8UMC - chains C and D of the 4 polymer chains in the assembly; structure by electron microscopy, 2.50 A resolution.

[Chain C]
Protein: Xylose isomerase-like TIM barrel domain-containing protein
Source organism: Deinococcus aerius
Reference sequence: A0A2I9DAN1 (A0A2I9DAN1_9DEIO); residues 1-333 here = UniProt positions 1-333
Chain sequence (347 residues; row label = number of the first residue in the row):
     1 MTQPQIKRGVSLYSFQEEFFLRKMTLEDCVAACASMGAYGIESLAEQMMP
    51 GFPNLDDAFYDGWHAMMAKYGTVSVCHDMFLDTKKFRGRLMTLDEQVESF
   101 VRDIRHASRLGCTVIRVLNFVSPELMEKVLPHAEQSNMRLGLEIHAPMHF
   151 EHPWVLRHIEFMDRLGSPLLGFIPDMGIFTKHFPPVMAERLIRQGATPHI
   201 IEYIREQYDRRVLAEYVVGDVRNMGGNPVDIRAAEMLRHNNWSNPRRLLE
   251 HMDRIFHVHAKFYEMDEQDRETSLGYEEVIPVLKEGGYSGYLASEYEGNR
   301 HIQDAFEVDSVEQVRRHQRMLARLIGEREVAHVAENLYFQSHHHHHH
Unresolved in the structure: 1-3, 326-347
Differences from the reference sequence: expression tag (334-347)
Bound ions: Mn2+: His259, Glu295

[Chain D]
Protein: DUF6379 domain-containing protein
Source organism: Deinococcus aerius
Reference sequence: A0A2I9E2I0 (A0A2I9E2I0_9DEIO); numbering as in UniProt (aligned over 1-123)
Chain sequence (123 residues; numbered 1 to 123; the number before each row is that of its first residue):
     1 MFDKYIVVEDSLKRVPGGVQFGVRLPYYRGLGLSMVETMDVTVDGERVPE
    51 ENLTVTLGDRTVPFARRDDETDTIWNFGEIATVTARLPHELGPGEHQVGV
   101 NFGLRISYFPVPMVGQDAKTLKL

[Chain C / chain D interface]
Pairs across the interface (51):
  Tyr13(C) - Tyr28(D)  hydrophobic
  Gln16(C) - Phe2(D)
  Gln16(C) - Tyr28(D)
  Gln16(C) - Phe77(D)
  Glu17(C) - Phe2(D)
  Glu17(C) - Tyr5(D)
  Phe19(C) - Phe77(D)  hydrophobic
  Phe20(C) - Phe2(D)  hydrophobic
  Phe20(C) - Tyr5(D)  hydrophobic
  Phe20(C) - Arg24(D)
  Phe20(C) - Phe77(D)  hydrophobic
  Phe20(C) - Gly78(D)
  Leu21(C) - Tyr5(D)  hydrophobic
  Leu21(C) - Arg24(D)
  Arg22(C) - Phe77(D)  hydrogen bond (side chain-backbone)
  Arg22(C) - Gly78(D)  hydrogen bond (side chain-backbone)
  Arg22(C) - Glu79(D)
  Glu46(C) - Arg29(D)  salt bridge
  Glu46(C) - Gly30(D)  hydrogen bond (backbone-backbone)
  Gln47(C) - Tyr28(D)
  Gln47(C) - Phe77(D)
  Pro50(C) - Asn76(D)
  Phe80(C) - Tyr28(D)
  Phe80(C) - Arg29(D)
  Phe80(C) - Tyr108(D)
  Leu81(C) - Ser107(D)
  Asp82(C) - Arg29(D)  salt bridge
  Asp82(C) - Met35(D)
  Asp82(C) - Ser107(D)
  Thr83(C) - Ser107(D)  hydrogen bond (backbone-side chain)
  Lys84(C) - Met35(D)
  Lys84(C) - Arg105(D)  hydrogen bond (backbone-side chain)
  Lys84(C) - Ile106(D)  hydrogen bond (side chain-backbone)
  Lys84(C) - Ser107(D)  hydrogen bond (backbone-side chain)
  Lys84(C) - Phe109(D)
  Lys85(C) - Ser34(D)  hydrogen bond (backbone-side chain)
  Lys85(C) - Met35(D)
  Lys85(C) - Thr71(D)
  Lys85(C) - Arg105(D)
  Arg87(C) - Glu37(D)
  Arg87(C) - Arg67(D)
  Arg87(C) - Arg105(D)
  Leu118(C) - Tyr108(D)  hydrophobic
  Phe120(C) - Ser107(D)
  Phe120(C) - Tyr108(D)  hydrophobic
  Arg300(C) - Met1(D)  hydrogen bond
  Gln303(C) - Met1(D)  hydrogen bond (side chain-backbone)
  Gln303(C) - Phe2(D)
  Gln303(C) - Asp3(D)
  Gln303(C) - Lys4(D)
  Gln303(C) - Tyr5(D)
Interface residues without a listed pair, chain C (24 interface residues in all): Leu44, Gly51, Phe86
Interface residues without a listed pair, chain D (26 interface residues in all): Leu25, Leu31, Pro110

[Overview]
The interface between chain C and chain D involves 24 residues on one side and 26 on the other, with 10
hydrogen bonds and 2 salt bridges. Among the polar pairs are Glu46(C)-Arg29(D), Asp82(C)-Arg29(D) and
Arg22(C)-Phe77(D). His259(C) and Glu295(C) coordinate Mn2+.
Chain C is Xylose isomerase-like TIM barrel domain-containing protein and chain D is DUF6379 domain-containing
protein, both from Deinococcus aerius; the structure, Deinococcus aerius TR0125 C-glucosyl deglycosidase
(CGD), cryo-EM, was determined by electron microscopy, deposited together with 8QVC, 8QVD and 8QVE.
